Entry 9CYX (electron microscopy, 3.30 A resolution); this record covers chains H and I of the 6 polymer chains in the assembly.

# Chain H (and I)
Molecule: Lambda 1
From: Mammalian orthoreovirus 3 Dearing
Notes: chain I of this document is another copy of the same molecule, construct and numbering; everything in this record applies to it too
UniProtKB: F1ARN3 (F1ARN3_9REOV); numbering as in UniProt (aligned over 1-1275)
Sequence (1275 residues; numbered 1 to 1275; the number before each row is that of its first residue):
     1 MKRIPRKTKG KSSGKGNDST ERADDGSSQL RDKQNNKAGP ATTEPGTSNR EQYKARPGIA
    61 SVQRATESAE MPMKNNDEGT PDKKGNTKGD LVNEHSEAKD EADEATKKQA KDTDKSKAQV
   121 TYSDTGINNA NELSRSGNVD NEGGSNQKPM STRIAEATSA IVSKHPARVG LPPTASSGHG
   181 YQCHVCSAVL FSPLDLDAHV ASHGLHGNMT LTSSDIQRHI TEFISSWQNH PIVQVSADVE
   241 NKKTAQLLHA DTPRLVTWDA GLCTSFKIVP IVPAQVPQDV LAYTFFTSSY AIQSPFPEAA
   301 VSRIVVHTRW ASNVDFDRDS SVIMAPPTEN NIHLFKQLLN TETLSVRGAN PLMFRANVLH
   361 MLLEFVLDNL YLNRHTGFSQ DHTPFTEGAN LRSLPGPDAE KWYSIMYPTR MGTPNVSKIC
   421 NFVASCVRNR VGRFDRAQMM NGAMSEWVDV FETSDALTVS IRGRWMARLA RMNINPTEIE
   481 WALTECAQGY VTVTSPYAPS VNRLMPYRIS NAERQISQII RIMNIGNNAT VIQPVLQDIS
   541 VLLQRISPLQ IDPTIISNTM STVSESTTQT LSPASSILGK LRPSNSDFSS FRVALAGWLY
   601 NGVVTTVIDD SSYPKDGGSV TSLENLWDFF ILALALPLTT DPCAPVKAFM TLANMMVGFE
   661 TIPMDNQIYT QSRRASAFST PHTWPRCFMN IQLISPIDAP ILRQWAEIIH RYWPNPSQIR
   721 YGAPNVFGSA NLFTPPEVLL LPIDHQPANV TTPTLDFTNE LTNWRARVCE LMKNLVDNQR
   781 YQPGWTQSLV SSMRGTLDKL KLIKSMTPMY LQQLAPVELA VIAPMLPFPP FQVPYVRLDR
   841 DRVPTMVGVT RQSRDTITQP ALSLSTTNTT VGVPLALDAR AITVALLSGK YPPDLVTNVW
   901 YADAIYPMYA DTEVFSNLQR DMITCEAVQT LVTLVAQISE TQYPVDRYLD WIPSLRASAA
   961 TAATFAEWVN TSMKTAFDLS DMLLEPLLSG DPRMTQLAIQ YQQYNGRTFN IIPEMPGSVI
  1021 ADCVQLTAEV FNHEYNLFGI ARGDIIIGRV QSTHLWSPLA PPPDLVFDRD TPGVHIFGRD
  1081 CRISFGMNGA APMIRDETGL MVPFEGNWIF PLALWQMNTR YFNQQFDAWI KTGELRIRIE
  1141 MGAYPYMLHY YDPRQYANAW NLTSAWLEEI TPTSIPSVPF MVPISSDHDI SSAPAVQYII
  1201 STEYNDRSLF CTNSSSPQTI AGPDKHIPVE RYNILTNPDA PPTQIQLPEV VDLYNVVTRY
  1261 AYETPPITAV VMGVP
Disordered / not traced: 1-241 (chain I: 1-180, 208-217)

# Chain H / chain I interface
Contacting residue pairs (77; chain H residue first):
  Lys-243(H) / Ser-561(I)
  Leu-339(H) / Pro-893(I)
  Glu-342(H) / Asp-894(I)
  Asn-527(H) / Ser-791(I)
  Asn-527(H) / Ser-792(I)
  Asn-527(H) / Gly-795(I)
  Asn-528(H) / Ser-561(I)
  Asn-528(H) / Thr-562(I)
  Asp-610(H) / Thr-786(I)
  Ile-668(H) / Pro-783(I)  hydrophobic
  Tyr-669(H) / Gln-779(I)  hydrogen bond (side chain-backbone)
  Tyr-669(H) / Gln-782(I)
  Tyr-669(H) / Pro-783(I)
  Arg-673(H) / Pro-783(I)
  Ser-676(H) / Thr-786(I)
  Ala-677(H) / Gln-779(I)
  Thr-680(H) / Asn-778(I)  hydrogen bond (side chain-backbone)
  His-682(H) / Asn-778(I)
  His-682(H) / Arg-780(I)
  Met-846(H) / Arg-794(I)
  Gln-852(H) / Leu-755(I)
  Gln-852(H) / Leu-802(I)
  Arg-854(H) / Leu-755(I)
  Arg-854(H) / Phe-757(I)
  Asp-855(H) / Leu-755(I)
  Asp-855(H) / Asp-756(I)
  Asp-855(H) / Phe-757(I)
  Thr-866(H) / Lys-801(I)
  Thr-867(H) / Leu-802(I)
  Asn-868(H) / Asp-798(I)
  Thr-869(H) / Asp-798(I)
  Thr-869(H) / Leu-802(I)
  Thr-870(H) / Arg-794(I)  hydrogen bond
  Thr-870(H) / Gly-795(I)
  Thr-870(H) / Asp-798(I)  hydrogen bond
  Gly-872(H) / Ser-791(I)  hydrogen bond (backbone-side chain)
  Pro-874(H) / Ser-788(I)
  Arg-956(H) / Asn-749(I)
  Arg-956(H) / Val-750(I)
  Arg-956(H) / Thr-751(I)
  Ala-957(H) / Thr-751(I)
  Ser-958(H) / Val-750(I)
  Ala-959(H) / Thr-754(I)
  Ala-959(H) / Met-806(I)  hydrophobic
  Ala-960(H) / Met-806(I)
  Ala-960(H) / Tyr-891(I)
  Ala-960(H) / Pro-893(I)
  Thr-961(H) / Pro-893(I)
  Thr-964(H) / Pro-893(I)
  Leu-988(H) / Lys-804(I)
  Asp-991(H) / Thr-754(I)  hydrogen bond
  Arg-993(H) / Thr-751(I)
  Arg-993(H) / Thr-752(I)
  Arg-993(H) / Pro-753(I)
  Arg-1079(H) / Pro-1275(I)
  Cys-1081(H) / Met-1272(I)
  Arg-1082(H) / Val-493(I)  hydrogen bond (side chain-backbone)
  Arg-1082(H) / Thr-494(I)  hydrogen bond
  Phe-1085(H) / Tyr-497(I)
  Met-1087(H) / Pro-499(I)
  Leu-1114(H) / Pro-1275(I)  hydrophobic
  Met-1117(H) / Ser-226(I)
  Met-1117(H) / Trp-227(I)
  Asn-1118(H) / Ser-226(I)  hydrogen bond
  Asn-1118(H) / Met-1272(I)
  Asn-1118(H) / Gly-1273(I)  hydrogen bond (side chain-backbone)
  Thr-1119(H) / Ser-226(I)
  Arg-1120(H) / Ser-187(I)  hydrogen bond (side chain-backbone)
  Arg-1120(H) / Ile-224(I)
  Arg-1120(H) / Ser-225(I)  hydrogen bond (side chain-backbone)
  Arg-1120(H) / Ser-226(I)  hydrogen bond (backbone-backbone)
  Arg-1120(H) / Gln-228(I)  hydrogen bond (side chain-backbone)
  Arg-1120(H) / Asn-229(I)
  Tyr-1121(H) / Ser-187(I)
  Tyr-1121(H) / Ser-226(I)  hydrogen bond (backbone-backbone)
  Gln-1124(H) / Gln-182(I)
  Gln-1124(H) / Ser-187(I)
Also at the interface, not in a pair above, chain H (59 interface residues in all): Thr-341, Leu-352, Met-353, Thr-530, Ser-679, Thr-683, Ser-853, Leu-955, Ser-989, Gly-990, Ala-1113, Gln-1125, Pro-1172
Also at the interface, not in a pair above, chain I (62 interface residues in all): Cys-183, His-184, Val-185, Glu-480, Thr-484, Thr-492, Pro-496, Ala-498, Gln-569, Phe-659, Thr-758, Trp-785, Gln-787, Thr-796, Pro-892, Val-896, Val-899

# Summary
59 residues of chain H and 62 residues of chain I are in contact, with 15 hydrogen bonds. Polar contacts
include Tyr-669(H)/Gln-779(I), Thr-680(H)/Asn-778(I) and Thr-870(H)/Arg-794(I).
Both chains are Lambda 1 (Mammalian orthoreovirus 3 Dearing). Entry 9CYX (Cryo-EM structure of MRV full core)
was determined by electron microscopy together with 9CYT and 9CYY from the same study.
